8GAP - chains A and E of the 8 polymer chains in the assembly; structure by electron microscopy, 3.80 A resolution.

# Chain A
Protein: Telomerase reverse transcriptase
From: Tetrahymena thermophila
Notes: EC 2.7.7.49
UniProtKB: O77448 (TERT_TETTH); residue numbers follow UniProt; this construct covers 1-1117
Amino-acid sequence (1117 residues; numbered 1 to 1117; the number before each row is that of its first residue):
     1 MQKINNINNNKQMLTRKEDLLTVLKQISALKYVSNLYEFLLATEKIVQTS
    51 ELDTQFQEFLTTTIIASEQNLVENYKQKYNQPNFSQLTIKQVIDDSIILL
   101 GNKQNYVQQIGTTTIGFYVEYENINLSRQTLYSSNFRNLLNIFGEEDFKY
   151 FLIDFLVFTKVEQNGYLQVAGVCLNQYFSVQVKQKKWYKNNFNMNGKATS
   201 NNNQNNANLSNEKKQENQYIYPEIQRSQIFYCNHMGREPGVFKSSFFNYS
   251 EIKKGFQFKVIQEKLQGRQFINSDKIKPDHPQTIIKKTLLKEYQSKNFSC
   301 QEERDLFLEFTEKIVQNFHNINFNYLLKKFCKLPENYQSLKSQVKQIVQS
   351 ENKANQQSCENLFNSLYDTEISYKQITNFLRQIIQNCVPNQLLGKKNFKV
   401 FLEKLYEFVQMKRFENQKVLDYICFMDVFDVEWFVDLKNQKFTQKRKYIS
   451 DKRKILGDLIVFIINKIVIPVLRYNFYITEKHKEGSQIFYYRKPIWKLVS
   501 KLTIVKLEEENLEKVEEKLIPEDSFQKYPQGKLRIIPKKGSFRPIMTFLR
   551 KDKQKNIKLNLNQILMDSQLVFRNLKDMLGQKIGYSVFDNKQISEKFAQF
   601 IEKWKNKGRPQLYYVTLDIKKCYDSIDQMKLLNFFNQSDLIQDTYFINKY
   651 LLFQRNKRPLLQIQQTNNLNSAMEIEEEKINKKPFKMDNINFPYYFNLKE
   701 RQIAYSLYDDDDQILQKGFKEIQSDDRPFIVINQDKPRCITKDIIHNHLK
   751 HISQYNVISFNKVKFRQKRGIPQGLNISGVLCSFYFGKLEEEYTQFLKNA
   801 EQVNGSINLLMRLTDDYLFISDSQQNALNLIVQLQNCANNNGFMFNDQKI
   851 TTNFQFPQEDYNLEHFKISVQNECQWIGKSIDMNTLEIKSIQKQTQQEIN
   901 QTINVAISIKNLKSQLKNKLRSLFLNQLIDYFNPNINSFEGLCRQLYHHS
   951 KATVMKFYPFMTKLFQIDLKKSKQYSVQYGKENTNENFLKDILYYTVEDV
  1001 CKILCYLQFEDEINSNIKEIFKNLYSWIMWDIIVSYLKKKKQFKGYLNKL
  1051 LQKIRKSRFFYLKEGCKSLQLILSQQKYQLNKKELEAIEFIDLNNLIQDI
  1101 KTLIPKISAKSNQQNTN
Not modelled in the structure: 1-10, 180-215, 252-280, 664-686, 1111-1117
UniProt features mapped onto this chain:
  - binding site (Mg(2+)): D618, D815, D816

# Chain E
Protein: Telomerase holoenzyme Teb2 subunit
From: Tetrahymena thermophila
UniProtKB: A0A0U8TRG9 (A0A0U8TRG9_TETTH); residue numbers follow UniProt; this construct covers 1-269
Amino-acid sequence (269 residues; row label = number of the first residue in the row):
     1 MSNRVQGGFDNNSGNNQSAQKQQAEKIPQITVPLNCFMINQIVKAAKENP
    51 QAHSGNHYEWYGAFENAIITAKFEFLQSINDSPKIMGKLSDSTGCIEVVI
   101 QKSKMSDELPEFVQAYEIELQNNGNRHKYVRAMLKMRKNAQIQLLYFSIV
   151 NDANEISRHGLDLCLRYLQRKHGIEDFMHMTNDKAHNNHNASAQKVHYQI
   201 DRNQQPKEQVLELMRQILKHNPNDQIPKSKIIEFFQSQLNQVQINQILQQ
   251 LVSANEIFSVGSDNYLLNV
Not modelled in the structure: 1-27, 176-269
UniProt features mapped onto this chain:
  - DNA-binding region: I69 to I149 (OB)

# Chain A / chain E interface
Contacting residue pairs - 15 pairs, chain A then chain E:
  N74(A) - K104(E)
  Y75(A) - K104(E)
  Q86(A) - N56(E)
  Q86(A) - N139(E)
  L87(A) - R137(E)
  Q91(A) - N56(E)
  Q91(A) - R137(E)
  D95(A) - R137(E)  salt bridge
  F117(A) - M133(E)  hydrophobic
  F117(A) - L145(E)  hydrophobic
  D147(A) - K104(E)  salt bridge
  Y150(A) - K102(E)
  Y150(A) - S103(E)
  Y150(A) - K104(E)
  Y150(A) - M105(E)  hydrophobic
Also at the interface, not in a pair above, chain A (13 interface residues in all): N80, T88, Y118, E146
Also at the interface, not in a pair above, chain E (14 interface residues in all): I30, E65, P83, K135, Y146

# In short
13 residues of chain A face 14 of chain E across their interface; the contacts include 2 salt bridges. Polar
contacts include D95(A)-R137(E) and D147(A)-K104(E). UniProt lists 3 Mg2+-binding residues on chain A; a
DNA-binding region on chain E.
Here chain A is Telomerase reverse transcriptase and chain E is Telomerase holoenzyme Teb2 subunit, both from
Tetrahymena thermophila. Entry 8GAP (Structure of LARP7 protein p65-telomerase RNA complex in telomerase) was
determined by electron microscopy.
